6EZY - chains A and B; structure by X-ray diffraction, 2.35 A resolution.

== Chain A (and B) ==
Protein: Glutathione S-transferase F9
Organism: Arabidopsis thaliana
Notes: EC 2.5.1.18; chain B of this document is another copy of the same molecule, construct and numbering; everything in this record applies to it too
UniProt: O80852 (GSTF9_ARATH); numbering as in UniProt (aligned over 1-215)
Amino-acid sequence (215 residues; numbered 1 to 215; the number before each row is that of its first residue):
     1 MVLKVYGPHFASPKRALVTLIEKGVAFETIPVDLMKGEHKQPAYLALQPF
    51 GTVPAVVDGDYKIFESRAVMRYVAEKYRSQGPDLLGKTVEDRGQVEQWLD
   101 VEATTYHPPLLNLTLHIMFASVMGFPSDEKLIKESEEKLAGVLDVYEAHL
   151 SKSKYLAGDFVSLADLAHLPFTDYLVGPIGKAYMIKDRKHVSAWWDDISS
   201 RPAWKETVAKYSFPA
Disordered / not traced: 1, 213-215 (chain B: 1, 214-215)
Swiss-Prot annotation at these positions:
  - binding site (glutathione): Ala-11, Ser-12, His-39, Lys-40, Thr-52, Val-53, Glu-65, Ser-66
  - modified residue: Ser-12 (Phosphoserine), Met-35 (Methionine sulfoxide), Met-118 (Methionine sulfoxide), Met-123 (Methionine sulfoxide), Met-184 (Methionine sulfoxide)
What the authors report for this chain:
  - catalytic residues: Ser-12
  - binding site for glutathione: Phe-10, Ser-12, Leu-34, His-39, Lys-40, Glu-65, Ser-66
  - post-translational modification sites: Met-35 (citing earlier work)
  - post-translational modification sites: Met-118, Met-123, Met-184 (proposed by the authors, not directly observed)

== How chain A and chain B interact ==
Contacting residue pairs - 57 pairs, chain A then chain B:
  Pro-49(A) with Val-145(B), hydrophobic
  Phe-50(A) with Val-101(B), hydrophobic; Thr-105(B); Val-145(B), hydrophobic
  Tyr-61(A) with Glu-90(B), hydrogen bond (side chain-backbone); Gly-93(B); Gln-94(B), hydrogen bond
  Lys-62(A) with Gln-94(B), hydrogen bond (backbone-side chain)
  Ile-63(A) with Gly-93(B); Gln-97(B)
  Phe-64(A) with Gln-97(B), hydrogen bond (backbone-side chain); Val-101(B), hydrophobic
  Glu-65(A) with Gln-97(B); Asp-100(B); Val-101(B); Thr-104(B), hydrogen bond; Thr-105(B)
  Arg-67(A) with Asp-100(B)
  Ala-68(A) with Glu-96(B); Gln-97(B); Asp-100(B), hydrogen bond (backbone-side chain)
  Arg-71(A) with Arg-71(B); Glu-96(B), salt bridge; Asp-100(B), salt bridge
  Glu-75(A) with Val-89(B); Arg-92(B), salt bridge
  Lys-76(A) with Val-89(B)
  Val-89(A) with Tyr-72(B), hydrophobic; Lys-76(B)
  Glu-90(A) with Tyr-61(B), hydrogen bond (backbone-side chain)
  Arg-92(A) with Glu-75(B), salt bridge; Arg-92(B); Glu-96(B), salt bridge
  Gly-93(A) with Tyr-61(B); Ile-63(B)
  Gln-94(A) with Tyr-61(B), hydrogen bond; Lys-62(B), hydrogen bond (side chain-backbone)
  Glu-96(A) with Ala-68(B); Arg-71(B), salt bridge
  Gln-97(A) with Ile-63(B); Phe-64(B), hydrogen bond (side chain-backbone); Glu-65(B); Ala-68(B)
  Trp-98(A) with Phe-50(B), hydrophobic
  Asp-100(A) with Glu-65(B); Arg-67(B); Ala-68(B), hydrogen bond (side chain-backbone); Arg-71(B), salt bridge
  Val-101(A) with Phe-50(B), hydrophobic; Phe-64(B), hydrophobic; Glu-65(B)
  Thr-104(A) with Glu-65(B), hydrogen bond; Arg-67(B)
  Thr-105(A) with Glu-65(B)
  Val-145(A) with Pro-49(B); Phe-50(B), hydrophobic
  Tyr-146(A) with Phe-50(B), hydrophobic
Other interface residues (no listed pair), chain A (29 interface residues in all): Tyr-72, Ala-103, Val-142
Other interface residues (no listed pair), chain B (29 interface residues in all): Trp-98, Ala-103, Val-142, Tyr-146

== Overview ==
Chain A and chain B each contribute 29 residues to their interface; the contacts include 12 hydrogen bonds and
7 salt bridges. Polar contacts include Arg-71(A)/Glu-96(B), Arg-71(A)/Asp-100(B) and Glu-75(A)/Arg-92(B). From
UniProt: 8 glutathione-binding residues on chain A. The paper reports the catalytic residue Ser-12(A); a
binding site for glutathione at Phe-10(A), Ser-12(A) and Leu-34(A) among others.
Chain A and chain B are both Glutathione S-transferase F9 (Arabidopsis thaliana); the structure, Arabidopsis
thaliana GSTF9, gsh and gsoh bound, was determined by X-ray diffraction (same publication as 6F01 and 6F05).
